9B7H - chains B and a of the 6 polymer chains in the assembly; structure by X-ray diffraction, 3.15 A resolution.

== Chain B ==
Protein: Hemagglutinin HA1
Organism: Influenza A virus
Chain sequence (323 residues; row label = number of the first residue in the row):
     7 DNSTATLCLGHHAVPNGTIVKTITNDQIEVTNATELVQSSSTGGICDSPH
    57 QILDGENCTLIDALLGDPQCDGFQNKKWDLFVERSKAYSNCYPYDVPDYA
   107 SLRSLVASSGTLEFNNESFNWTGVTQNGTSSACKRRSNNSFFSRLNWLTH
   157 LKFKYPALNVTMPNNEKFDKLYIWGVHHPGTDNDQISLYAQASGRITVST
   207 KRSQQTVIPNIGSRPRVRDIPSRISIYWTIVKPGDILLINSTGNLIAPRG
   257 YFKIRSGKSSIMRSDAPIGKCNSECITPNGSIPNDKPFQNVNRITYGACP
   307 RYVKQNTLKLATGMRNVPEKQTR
Unresolved in the structure: 7, 327-329
Disulfides: Cys52-Cys277, Cys64-Cys76, Cys97-Cys139, Cys281-Cys305
Covalently attached groups: N-acetylglucosamine (NAG) linked to Asn22, Asn38, Asn63, Asn122, Asn133, Asn246, Asn285; glycan linked to Asn165

== Chain a ==
Protein: Hemagglutinin
Organism: Influenza A virus
Reference sequence: A0FCI1 (A0FCI1_9INFA); residues 330-507 here correspond to UniProt positions 346-523 (UniProt number = residue number + 16)
Chain sequence (182 residues; numbered 330 to 511; the number before each row is that of its first residue):
   330 GIFGAIAGFIENGWEGMVDGWYGFRHQNSEGIGQAADLKSTQAAINQING
   380 KLNRLIGKTNEKFHQIEKEFSEVEGRIQDLEKYVEDTKIDLWSYNAELLV
   430 ALENQHTIDLTDSEMNKLFERTKKQLRENAEDMGNGCFKIYHKCDNACIG
   480 SIRNGTYDHDVYRDEALNNRFQIKGVELLVPR
Unresolved in the structure: 502-511
Construct notes: expression tag (508-511)
Disulfides: Cys473-Cys477
Covalently attached groups: N-acetylglucosamine (NAG) linked to Asn483

== Interface between chain B and chain a ==
Contacting residue pairs (8):
  Lys27(B) with Arg383(a); Lys387(a)
  Ile29(B) with Lys380(a); Arg383(a), hydrogen bond (backbone-side chain); Glu432(a)
  Thr30(B) with Gln376(a); Gly379(a); His435(a)
Other interface residues (no listed pair), chain B (4 interface residues in all): Thr28

== Summary ==
Chain B and chain a form an interface of 4 and 7 residues respectively; the contacts include 1 hydrogen bond.
The hydrogen-bonded pair is Ile29(B)-Arg383(a). N-acetylglucosamine is covalently linked to Asn22(B),
Asn38(B), Asn63(B), Asn122(B), Asn133(B) and Asn246(B) and 1 more.
Here chain B is Hemagglutinin HA1 and chain a is Hemagglutinin, both from Influenza A virus. Entry 9B7H
(Crystal structure of the H3 hemagglutinin COBRA TJ2) was determined by X-ray diffraction (same publication as
9DN2, 9DO2, 9B7G and 9B7I).
